PDB entry 8HRX | electron microscopy, 2.89 A resolution | chains A and H of the 4 polymer chains in the assembly

Chain A:
Name: Sodium/bile acid cotransporter
Source organism: Homo sapiens
UniProtKB: Q14973 (NTCP_HUMAN); residues 1-319 here = UniProt positions 1-319
Sequence (343 residues; each row starts with the number of its first residue):
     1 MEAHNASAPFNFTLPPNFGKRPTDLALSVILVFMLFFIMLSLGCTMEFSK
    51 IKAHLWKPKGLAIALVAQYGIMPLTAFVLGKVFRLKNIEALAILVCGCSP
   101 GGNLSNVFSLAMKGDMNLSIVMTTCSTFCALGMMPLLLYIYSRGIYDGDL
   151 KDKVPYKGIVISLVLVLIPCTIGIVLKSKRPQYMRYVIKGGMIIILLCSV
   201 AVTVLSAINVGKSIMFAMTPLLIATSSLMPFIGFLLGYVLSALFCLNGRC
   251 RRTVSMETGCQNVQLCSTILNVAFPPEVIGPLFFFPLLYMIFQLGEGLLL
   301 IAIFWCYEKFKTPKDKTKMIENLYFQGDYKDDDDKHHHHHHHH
Unresolved in the structure: 1-10, 313-343
Construct notes: expression tag (320-343)
UniProt features mapped onto this chain:
  - glycosylation (N-linked (GlcNAc...) asparagine): Asn5, Asn11
  - natural variant: Arg21 (R21C: Decreased function in taurocholate transport), Met39 (M39T: Decreased function in taurocholate transport), Ser41 (S41L: Decreased function in taurocholate transport), Ala64 (A64T: Decreased function in taurocholate transport), Pro73 (P73T: Severely decreased function in taurocholate transport), Ile88 (I88T: In FHCA2), Leu138 (L138P: Loss of function in taurocholate transport), Ile159 (I159M: Decreased function in taurocholate transport), Arg180 (R180Q: Decreased function in taurocholate transport), Gly190 (G190E: Decreased function in taurocholate transport), Ser199 (S199R: In FHCA2), Ile223 (I223T: Decreased transport of taurocholate and cholate), 10 further natural variant entries in UniProt
  - mutagenesis: Lys20 (K20W: Disrupts interaction with HBV myristoylated pre-S1 peptide), Leu27 (L27W: Disrupts interaction with HBV myristoylated pre-S1 peptide. Abolishes pre-S1-mediated attactment to HBV and the transport of bile acid; when associated with W-31 ...), Leu31 (L31W: Abolishes pre-S1-mediated attactment to HBV and the transport of bile acid; when associated with W-27. Abolishes pre-S1-mediated attactment to HBV and the transport of bile acid ...), Leu35 (L35W: Abolishes pre-S1-mediated attactment to HBV and the transport of bile acid; when associated with W-31. Abolishes pre-S1-mediated attactment to HBV and the transport of bile acid ...), Val202 (V202W: Disrupts interaction with HBV myristoylated pre-S1 peptide), Gln261 (Q261A: Abolishes interaction with HBV myristoylated pre-S1 peptide), Val263 (V263W: Disrupts interaction with HBV myristoylated pre-S1 peptide), Gln264 (Q264A/W: Disrupts interaction with HBV myristoylated pre-S1 peptide, reduces bile acid transport and reduces HBV infection), Thr268 (T268W: Disrupts interaction with HBV myristoylated pre-S1 peptide, reduces bile acid transport and reduces HBV infection), Val272 (V272W: Disrupts interaction with HBV myristoylated pre-S1 peptide, reduces bile acid transport and reduces HBV infection)

Chain H:
Name: Fab heavy chain from antibody IgG clone number YN9048
Source organism: Ondatra zibethicus
Notes: antibody fragment or engineered binder
Sequence (246 residues; each row starts with the number of its first residue):
     1 EVQLQESGPELVKPGDSVKMSCKASGYTFTDYYMDWVKQNHGKSLEWIGY
    51 IYPYNGGTNYNQKFKGKATLTVDKSSSTAYMELHSLTSEDSAVYYCARRG
   101 RFPWLAYWGQGTLVTVSAAKTTPPSVYPLAPGCGDTTGSSVTLGCLVKGY
   151 FPESVTVTWNSGSLSSSVHTFPALLQSGLYTMSSSVTVPSSTWPSQTVTC
   201 SVAHPASSTTVDKKLEPSGPISTINPCPPCKECHKCPAPNLEGGPS
Unresolved in the structure: 220-246
Disulfide bonds: Cys22-Cys96, Cys145-Cys200

How chain A and chain H interact:
Residue-residue contacts (10; chain A residue first):
  Asn11(A) - Asn55(H)
  Phe12(A) - Asn55(H)
  Lys86(A) - Tyr54(H)  hydrogen bond
  Asp147(A) - Arg101(H)  salt bridge
  Pro275(A) - Tyr33(H)
  Glu277(A) - Tyr33(H)  hydrogen bond
  Glu277(A) - Tyr50(H)  hydrogen bond
  Glu277(A) - Tyr52(H)
  Glu277(A) - Asn55(H)  hydrogen bond (backbone-side chain)
  Val278(A) - Tyr33(H)
Interface residues without a listed pair, chain H (7 interface residues in all): Gly57

Overview:
The chain A/chain H interface involves 7 residues from each chain; the contacts include 4 hydrogen bonds and 1
salt bridge. Polar contacts include Asp147(A)-Arg101(H), Lys86(A)-Tyr54(H) and Glu277(A)-Tyr33(H). From
UniProt: 10 mutagenesis sites on chain A.
Chain A is Sodium/bile acid cotransporter (Homo sapiens) and chain H is Fab heavy chain from antibody IgG
clone number YN9048 (Ondatra zibethicus); the structure, Cryo-EM structure of human NTCP-myr-preS1-YN9048Fab
complex, was determined by electron microscopy together with 8HRY from the same study.
